PDB entry 8W2O | electron microscopy, 3.49 A resolution | chains L and R of the 18 polymer chains in the assembly

[Chain L]
Protein: Small nuclear ribonucleoprotein Sm D1
From: Saccharomyces cerevisiae S288C
UniProtKB: Q02260 (SMD1_YEAST); residues 1-146 here = UniProt positions 1-146
Sequence (146 residues; row label = number of the first residue in the row):
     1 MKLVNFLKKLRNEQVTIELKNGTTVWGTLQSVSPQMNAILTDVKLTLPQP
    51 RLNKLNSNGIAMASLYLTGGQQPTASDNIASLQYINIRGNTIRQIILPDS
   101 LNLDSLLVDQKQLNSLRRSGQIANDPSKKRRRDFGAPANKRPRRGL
Disordered / not traced: 120-146
Swiss-Prot annotation at these positions:
  - motif: Lys128 to Arg144 (Nuclear localization signal)

[Chain R]
Molecule: U1 snRNA
From: Saccharomyces cerevisiae S288C
Sequence (568 nucleotides; numbered 1 to 568; the number before each row is that of its first residue):
     1 AUACUUACCUUAAGAUAUCAGAGGAGAUCAAGAAGUCCUACUGAUCAAAC
    51 AUGCGCUUCCAAUAGUAGAAGGACGUUAAGCAUUUAUCAUUGAACUAUAA
   101 UUGUUCAUUGAAGUCAUUGAUGCAAACUCCUUGGUCACACACACAUACGG
   151 CGCGGAAGGCGUGUUUGCUGACGUUUCCAUUCCCUUGUUUCAAUCAUUGG
   201 UUAAUCCCUUGAUUCCUUUGGGGAUUUUUGGGUUAAACUGAUUUUUGGGG
   251 CCCUUUGUUUCUUCUGCCUGGAGAAGUUUGACACCAAAUUCAAAUUGGUG
   301 UUAGGGGAGCUGGGGCCUUUCAAAAGAGAGCUUUGUAGAGGCAUUCUUUU
   351 UGACUACUUUUCUCUAGCGUGCCAUUUUAGUUUUUGACGGCAGAUUCGAA
   401 UGAACUUAAGUUUAUGAUGAAGGUAUGGCUGUUGAGAUUAUUUGGUCGGG
   451 AUUGUAGUUUGAAGAUGUGCUCUUUUGAGCAGUCUCAACUUUGCUCGUUC
   501 CCGUUAUGGGAAAAAUUUUGGAAGGUCUUGGUAGGAACGGGUGGAUCUUA
   551 UAAUUUUUGAUUUAUUUU
Disordered / not traced: 1-6, 26-32, 97-102, 203-234, 326-512, 566-568

[Interface between chain L and chain R]
Pairs across the interface (22):
  Lys2(L) - U549(R)  salt bridge to the phosphate
  Val4(L) - U558(R)  base contact
  Lys20(L) - U562(R)  base contact
  Asn21(L) - U562(R)  base contact
  Pro34(L) - C547(R)  phosphate contact
  Pro34(L) - U548(R)  phosphate contact
  Gln35(L) - U557(R)  base contact
  Met36(L) - U558(R)  base contact
  Asn37(L) - U557(R)  hydrogen bond to the base
  Ser57(L) - U563(R)  phosphate contact
  Asn58(L) - U562(R)  sugar contact
  Ile60(L) - U561(R)  base contact
  Arg88(L) - U556(R)  hydrogen bond to the phosphate
  Arg88(L) - U557(R)  base contact
  Gly89(L) - U557(R)  base contact
  Asn90(L) - U557(R)  base contact
  Arg93(L) - G559(R)  hydrogen bond to the base
  Arg93(L) - U562(R)  base contact
  Gln110(L) - C19(R)  hydrogen bond to the phosphate
  Arg117(L) - G35(R)  hydrogen bond to the phosphate
  Arg117(L) - U36(R)  salt bridge to the phosphate
  Arg118(L) - U36(R)  phosphate contact
Interface residues without a listed pair, chain L (23 interface residues in all): Asn5, Lys8, Arg11, Gly22, Ser33
Interface residues without a listed pair, chain R (14 interface residues in all): A47

[Overview]
Chain L and chain R form an interface of 23 and 14 residues respectively; the contacts include 5 hydrogen
bonds and 2 salt bridges. Polar pairs include Asn37(L)-U557(R), Arg93(L)-G559(R) and Arg88(L)-U556(R).
Chain L is Small nuclear ribonucleoprotein Sm D1 and chain R is U1 snRNA, both from Saccharomyces cerevisiae
S288C; the structure, Yeast U1 snRNP with humanized U1C Zinc-Finger domain, was determined by electron
microscopy.
